6TML - chains E2 and D2 of the 270 polymer chains in the assembly; structure by electron microscopy, 4.80 A resolution (low resolution: residue-level contacts below are approximate; hydrogen-bond / salt-bridge calls are withheld).

[Chain E2]
Molecule: ATP synthase subunit alpha
Source organism: Toxoplasma gondii (strain ATCC 50853 / GT1)
Reference sequence: S7UU80 (S7UU80_TOXGG); residues 1-538 here = UniProt positions 1-538
Sequence (565 residues; each row starts with the number of its first residue):
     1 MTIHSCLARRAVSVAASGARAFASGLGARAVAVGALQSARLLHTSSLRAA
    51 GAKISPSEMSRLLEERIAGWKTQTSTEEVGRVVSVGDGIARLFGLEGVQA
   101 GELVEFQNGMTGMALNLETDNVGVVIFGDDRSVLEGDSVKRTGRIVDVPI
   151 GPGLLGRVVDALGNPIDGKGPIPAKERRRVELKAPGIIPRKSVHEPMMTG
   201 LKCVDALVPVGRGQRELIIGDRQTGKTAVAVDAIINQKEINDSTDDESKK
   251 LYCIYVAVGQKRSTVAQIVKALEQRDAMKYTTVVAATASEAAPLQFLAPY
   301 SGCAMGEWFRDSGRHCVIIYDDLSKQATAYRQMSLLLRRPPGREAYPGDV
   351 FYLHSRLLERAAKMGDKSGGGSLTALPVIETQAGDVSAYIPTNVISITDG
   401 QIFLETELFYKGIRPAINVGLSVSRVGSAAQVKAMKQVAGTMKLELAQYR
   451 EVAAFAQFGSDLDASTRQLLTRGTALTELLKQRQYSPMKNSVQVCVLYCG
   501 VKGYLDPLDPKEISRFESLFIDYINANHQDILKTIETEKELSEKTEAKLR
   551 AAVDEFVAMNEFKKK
Disordered / not traced: 1-57, 565

[Chain D2]
Molecule: ATP synthase subunit beta
Source organism: Toxoplasma gondii (strain ATCC 50853 / GT1)
Notes: EC 7.1.2.2
Reference sequence: A0A125YYY4 (A0A125YYY4_TOXGG); residue numbers follow UniProt; this construct covers 1-560
Sequence (560 residues; row label = number of the first residue in the row):
     1 MASPALQTCWRNLARLSGAQVRPSHFGAFSLGSRMSPFSSLLGARASPIA
    51 TGRAGLRFLSSAAPNPGKKPASAAPPAGTNHGRITQVIGAVVDVHFDEQL
   101 PPILNSLEVQGHTNRLVLEVAQHLGENTVRTIAMDATEGLVRGQKVVDTG
   151 APIQVPVGVETLGRIMNVIGEPVDECGPVPAKKTYSIHRAAPLFADQSTE
   201 PGLLQTGIKVVDLLAPYAKGGKIGLFGGAGVGKTVLIMELINNVANKHGG
   251 FSVFAGVGERTREGNDLYHEMMTTGVIKRKKLEDGKFDFTGSKAALVYGQ
   301 MNEPPGARARVALTALSVAEYFRDEQGQDVLLFIDNIYRFTQAGSEVSAL
   351 LGRIPSAVGYQPTLATDLGQLQERITTTKKGSITSVQAVYVPADDLTDPA
   401 PATTFAHLDATTVLSRQIAELGIYPAVDPLDSTSRMLAPEIVGQEHYDTA
   451 RATQKLLQDYKSLQDIIAILGMDELSEEDKLVVSRARKIQRFLSQPFTVA
   501 EVFTGKPGRFVELPETIKSAQTILRGECDDLPEMAFYMCGGLEEVRSKAV
   551 KMAQEAASGK
Disordered / not traced: 1-79, 555-560

[Chain E2 / chain D2 interface]
Contacting residue pairs - 83 pairs, chain E2 then chain D2:
  Gly94(E2) with Arg142(D2)
  Leu95(E2) with Arg142(D2)
  Glu96(E2) with Val141(D2); Arg142(D2)
  Gly97(E2) with Val141(D2)
  Val98(E2) with Leu140(D2)
  Gln99(E2) with Gly139(D2); Leu140(D2)
  Ala100(E2) with Thr137(D2); Glu138(D2); Gly139(D2); Leu140(D2)
  Asn116(E2) with Val87(D2); Ile88(D2)
  Leu117(E2) with Gln86(D2); Val87(D2); Arg142(D2)
  Glu118(E2) with Thr85(D2); Gln86(D2); Ile88(D2); Arg142(D2)
  Thr119(E2) with Thr85(D2); Gln86(D2); Arg142(D2)
  Asp120(E2) with Arg142(D2)
  Asn121(E2) with Arg142(D2)
  Val122(E2) with Arg142(D2)
  Arg179(E2) with Glu138(D2)
  Glu181(E2) with Glu138(D2)
  Lys183(E2) with Asp135(D2); Asn302(D2); Glu303(D2)
  Ala184(E2) with Asn302(D2)
  Pro185(E2) with Asn302(D2)
  Gly186(E2) with Thr261(D2)
  Ile187(E2) with Thr261(D2); Asn265(D2); Tyr298(D2)
  Ile188(E2) with Val173(D2); Asp174(D2); Glu175(D2)
  Pro189(E2) with Glu175(D2)
  Arg190(E2) with Thr261(D2); Asn265(D2)
  Arg215(E2) with Arg260(D2)
  Pro340(E2) with Ala349(D2); Pro355(D2)
  Gly342(E2) with Val358(D2)
  Arg343(E2) with Pro392(D2); Asp398(D2)
  Gly348(E2) with Gln342(D2); Glu346(D2)
  Asp349(E2) with Glu346(D2)
  Phe351(E2) with Met301(D2); Arg308(D2); Arg339(D2); Gln342(D2)
  Tyr352(E2) with Met301(D2); Glu303(D2); Arg308(D2); Glu346(D2)
  Ser355(E2) with Met301(D2)
  Glu359(E2) with Thr261(D2); Met301(D2)
  Lys367(E2) with Glu175(D2)
  Ser387(E2) with Ala393(D2); Asp394(D2)
  Thr392(E2) with Ala229(D2); Tyr390(D2)
  Ile395(E2) with Ala229(D2)
  Ser396(E2) with Ala229(D2); Arg260(D2); Met301(D2); Tyr390(D2)
  Ile397(E2) with Arg260(D2); Met301(D2)
  Thr398(E2) with Arg260(D2)
  Asp399(E2) with Arg260(D2); Arg262(D2)
  Arg425(E2) with Arg262(D2); Val502(D2); Phe503(D2)
  Ser428(E2) with Val502(D2)
Other interface residues (no listed pair), chain E2 (52 interface residues in all): Ile145, Lys191, Arg339, Pro341, Ala388, Tyr389, Asn393, Lys443
Other interface residues (no listed pair), chain D2 (44 interface residues in all): Gly258, Tyr268, Pro304, Ser345, Leu350, Gly359, Asp395

[In short]
52 residues of chain E2 face 44 of chain D2 across their interface.
Chain E2 is ATP synthase subunit alpha and chain D2 is ATP synthase subunit beta, both from Toxoplasma gondii
(strain ATCC 50853 / GT1); the structure, Cryo-EM structure of Toxoplasma gondii mitochondrial ATP synthase
hexamer, composite model, was determined by electron microscopy together with 6TMG, 6TMH, 6TMI, 6TMJ and 6TMK
from the same study.
